Entry 1Y83 (X-ray diffraction, 1.90 A resolution); this record covers chains C and D of the 4 polymer chains in the assembly.

== Chain C ==
Protein: Hemoglobin alpha chain
Organism: Homo sapiens
UniProtKB: P69905 (HBA_HUMAN); residues 1-141 here = UniProt positions 1-141
Chain sequence (141 residues; numbered 1 to 141; the number before each row is that of its first residue):
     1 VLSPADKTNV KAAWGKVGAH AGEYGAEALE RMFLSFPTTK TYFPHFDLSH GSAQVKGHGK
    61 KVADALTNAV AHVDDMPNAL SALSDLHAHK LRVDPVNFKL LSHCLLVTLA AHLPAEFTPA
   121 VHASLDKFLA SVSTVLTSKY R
UniProt features mapped onto this chain:
  - site: Lys61 (Not glycated)
  - natural variant: Asp6 (A6D: In J-Toronto; this construct carries the variant), Ala13 (A13D: In J-Paris 1/J-Aljezur), Glu27 (A27E: In Shenyang; this construct carries the variant), Lys61 (K61N: In Zambia; deletion: In Clinic), Asp64 (A64D: In Pontoise; this construct carries the variant), Asp75 (D75A: In Lille; D75G: In Chapel Hill; D75N: In G-Pest), Ala111 (A111D: In Petah Tikva)
Metal / ion sites: heme Fe near His87 (its only coordinating residue here)
Residues lining bound ligands: heme (HEM): Met32, Thr39, Tyr42, Phe43, His45, Phe46, His58, Lys61, Val62, Ala65, Leu66, Leu83, Leu86, His87, Leu91, Val93, Asn97, Phe98, Leu101, Val132, Leu136

== Chain D ==
Protein: Hemoglobin beta chain
Organism: Homo sapiens
UniProtKB: P68871 (HBB_HUMAN); residues 1-146 here = UniProt positions 1-146
Chain sequence (146 residues; each row starts with the number of its first residue):
     1 MHLTPEEKSA VTALWGKVNV DEVGGEALGR LLVVYPWTQR FFESFGDLST PDAVMGNPKV
    61 KAHGKKVLGA FSDGLAHLDN LKGTFATLSE LHCDKLHVDP ENFRLLGNVL VCVLAHHFGK
   121 EFTPPVQAAY QKVVAGVANA LAHKGH
Construct notes: engineered mutation Met1 (Val in P68871), Gly145 (Tyr in P68871)
UniProt features mapped onto this chain:
  - natural variant: Leu3 (H3L: In Graz; this construct carries the variant), Glu7 (E7A: In G-Makassar; E7K: In Hb C; E7Q: In Machida; E7V: In SKCA), Lys8 (E8K: In G-Siriraj; this construct carries the variant), Val11 (A11V: In Iraq-Halabja; this construct carries the variant), Gly16 (W16G: In Randwick; this construct carries the variant), Val23 (E23V: In D-Granada; this construct carries the variant), Gly24 (V24G: In Miyashiro; this construct carries the variant), Gly25 (G25D: In Moscva; G25R: In Riverdale-Bronx; G25V: In Savannah), Leu32 (L32P: In Yokohama), Val33 (L33V: In Muscat; this construct carries the variant), Arg40 (Q40R: In Tianshui; this construct carries the variant), Phe42 (F42Y: In Mequon; deletion: In Bruxelles), 11 further natural variant entries in UniProt
Metal / ion sites: heme Fe near His92 (its only coordinating residue here)
Residues lining bound ligands: heme (HEM): Leu31, Thr38, Phe41, Phe42, Phe45, His63, Lys66, Val67, Ala70, Phe71, Phe85, Leu88, Leu91, His92, Leu96, Val98, Asn102, Phe103, Leu106, Val137, Leu141

== Chain C / chain D interface ==
Pairs across the interface - 38 pairs, chain C then chain D:
  Glu30(C) - Pro124(D)
  Arg31(C) - Phe122(D)  hydrogen bond (side chain-backbone)
  Arg31(C) - Thr123(D)
  Arg31(C) - Pro124(D)
  Arg31(C) - Gln127(D)  hydrogen bond
  Leu34(C) - Pro124(D)  hydrophobic
  Leu34(C) - Pro125(D)
  Leu34(C) - Ala128(D)
  Ser35(C) - Gln127(D)
  Ser35(C) - Ala128(D)
  Ser35(C) - Gln131(D)
  Phe36(C) - Gln131(D)
  His103(C) - Asn108(D)
  His103(C) - Gln127(D)
  His103(C) - Gln131(D)  hydrogen bond
  Cys104(C) - Gln127(D)
  Val107(C) - Val111(D)  hydrophobic
  Val107(C) - Cys112(D)  hydrophobic
  Val107(C) - Ala115(D)
  Val107(C) - Gln127(D)
  Ala110(C) - Cys112(D)
  Ala110(C) - Ala115(D)
  Ala110(C) - His116(D)
  Ala111(C) - Ala115(D)
  Ala111(C) - Gly119(D)
  Pro114(C) - His116(D)  hydrogen bond (backbone-side chain)
  Phe117(C) - Arg30(D)  hydrogen bond (backbone-side chain)
  Phe117(C) - His116(D)
  Thr118(C) - Arg30(D)
  Pro119(C) - Arg30(D)
  Pro119(C) - Val33(D)
  Pro119(C) - Met55(D)  hydrophobic
  His122(C) - Arg30(D)  hydrogen bond
  His122(C) - Val34(D)
  His122(C) - Cys112(D)
  Ala123(C) - Val34(D)
  Asp126(C) - Val34(D)
  Asp126(C) - Tyr35(D)
Other interface residues (no listed pair), chain C (20 interface residues in all): Leu106, Leu113, Ala120
Other interface residues (no listed pair), chain D (20 interface residues in all): Pro51, Lys120

== In short ==
Chain C and chain D each contribute 20 residues to their interface, with 6 hydrogen bonds. Polar pairs include
Arg31(C)-Phe122(D), Arg31(C)-Gln127(D) and His103(C)-Gln131(D). Chain C binds heme. Ligands of chain D: heme.
Chain C is Hemoglobin alpha chain and chain D is Hemoglobin beta chain, both from Homo sapiens; the structure,
T-To-T(High) quaternary transitions in human hemoglobin: betaY145G deoxy low-salt (1 test set), was determined
by X-ray diffraction, deposited together with 1XXT, 1XY0, 1XZ5, 1XZ7, 1XZU, 1XZV and 45 further entries.
